Entry 6SDD (X-ray diffraction, 1.93 A resolution); this record covers chain A.

Chain A:
Protein: Hepatocyte growth factor receptor
Source organism: Homo sapiens
Notes: EC 2.7.10.1
UniProt: P08581 (MET_HUMAN); residue numbers follow UniProt; this construct covers 1038-1346
Chain sequence (309 residues; each row starts with the number of its first residue):
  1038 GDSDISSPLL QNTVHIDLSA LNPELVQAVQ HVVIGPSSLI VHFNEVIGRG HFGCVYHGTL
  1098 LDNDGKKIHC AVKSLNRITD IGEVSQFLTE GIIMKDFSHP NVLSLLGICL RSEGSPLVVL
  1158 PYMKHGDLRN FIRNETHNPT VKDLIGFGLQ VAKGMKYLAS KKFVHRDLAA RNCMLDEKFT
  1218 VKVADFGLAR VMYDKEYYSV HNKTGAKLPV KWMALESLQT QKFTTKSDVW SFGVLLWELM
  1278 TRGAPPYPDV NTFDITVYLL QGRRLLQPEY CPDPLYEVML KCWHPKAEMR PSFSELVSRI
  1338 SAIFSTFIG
Not modelled in the structure: 1038-1061, 1086-1087, 1114-1120, 1149-1151, 1345-1346
Differences from the reference sequence: engineered mutation Val1228 (Asp in P08581)
Small-molecule neighbours: 353 (N-{4-[(2-amino-3-chloropyridin-4-yl)oxy]-3-fluorophenyl}-4-ethoxy-1-(4-fluorophenyl)-2-oxo-1,2-dihydropyridine-3-carboxamide): Ile1084, Val1092, Ala1108, Lys1110, Phe1124, Glu1127, Met1131, Phe1134, Val1139, Leu1140, Ile1145, Val1155, Leu1157, Pro1158, Tyr1159, Met1160, Leu1195, Phe1200, His1202, Met1211, Val1220, Ala1221, Asp1222, Phe1223
Swiss-Prot annotation at these positions:
  - active site: Asp1204 (Proton acceptor)
  - binding site (ATP): Ile1084 to Val1092, Lys1110
  - modified residue: Tyr1230 (Phosphotyrosine), Tyr1234 (Phosphotyrosine), Tyr1235 (Phosphotyrosine), Thr1289 (Phosphothreonine)
What the authors report for this chain:
  - post-translational modification sites: Tyr1234, Tyr1235

Overview:
Ligands of chain A: compound 353. From UniProt: active-site residue Asp1204 and 10 ATP-binding residues. The
paper reports modification sites Tyr1234 and Tyr1235.
Chain A is Hepatocyte growth factor receptor (Homo sapiens); the structure, Crystal structure of D1228V cMET
bound by BMS-777607, was determined by X-ray diffraction (same publication as 6SD9, 6SDC and 6SDE).
